Entry 3P1R (X-ray diffraction, 1.70 A resolution); this record covers chains A and P.

[Chain A]
Protein: 14-3-3 protein sigma
From: Homo sapiens
UniProt: P31947 (1433S_HUMAN); residues 1-231 here = UniProt positions 1-231
Chain sequence (236 residues; row label = number of the first residue in the row; numbers below 1 keep their minus sign (Gly-4 is residue -4)):
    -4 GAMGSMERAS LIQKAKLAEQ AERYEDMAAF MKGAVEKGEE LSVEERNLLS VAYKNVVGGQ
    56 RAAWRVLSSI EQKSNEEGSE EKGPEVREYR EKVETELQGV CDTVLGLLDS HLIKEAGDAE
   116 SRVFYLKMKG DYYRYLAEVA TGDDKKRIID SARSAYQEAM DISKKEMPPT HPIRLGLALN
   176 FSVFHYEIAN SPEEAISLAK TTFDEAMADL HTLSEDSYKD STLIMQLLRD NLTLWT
Differences from the reference sequence: expression tag (-4 to 0); engineered mutation Val38 (Cys in P31947), His166 (Asn in P31947)
Curated features (UniProtKB/Swiss-Prot):
  - site (Interaction with phosphoserine on interacting protein): Arg56, Arg129
  - modified residue (Phosphoserine): Ser5, Ser74
Ion coordination: Mg2+ site 1 near Glu2 (its only coordinating residue here); Mg2+ site 2 near Gln8 (its only coordinating residue here); Mg2+ site 3 near Glu75 (its only coordinating residue here); Ca2+ near Glu188 (its only coordinating residue here); Mg2+ site 4 near Asp215 (its only coordinating residue here)

[Chain P]
Protein: 6-mer peptide from Potassium channel subfamily K member 9
UniProt: Q9NPC2 (KCNK9_HUMAN); residues 369-374 here = UniProt positions 369-374
Chain sequence (6 residues; row label = number of the first residue in the row):
   369 KRRKSV
Modified / non-standard residues: Ser373 (phosphoserine; SEP)
Reported in the primary citation:
  - post-translational modification sites: Ser373 (citing earlier work)

[Chain A / chain P interface]
Residue-residue contacts (27):
  Lys49(A) - Ser373(P)
  Lys49(A) - Val374(P)
  Arg56(A) - Arg370(P)
  Arg56(A) - Arg371(P)
  Arg56(A) - Ser373(P)
  Arg60(A) - Arg370(P)
  Lys122(A) - Val374(P)  hydrogen bond (side chain-backbone)
  Arg129(A) - Arg371(P)
  Arg129(A) - Ser373(P)
  Tyr130(A) - Ser373(P)
  Glu133(A) - Arg371(P)  salt bridge
  Gly171(A) - Val374(P)
  Leu174(A) - Lys372(P)
  Leu174(A) - Ser373(P)
  Leu174(A) - Val374(P)
  Asn175(A) - Ser373(P)
  Asn175(A) - Val374(P)  hydrogen bond (side chain-backbone)
  Val178(A) - Arg371(P)
  Val178(A) - Lys372(P)
  Glu182(A) - Arg371(P)  salt bridge
  Leu222(A) - Lys372(P)
  Asp225(A) - Lys372(P)  salt bridge
  Asn226(A) - Arg371(P)
  Asn226(A) - Lys372(P)  hydrogen bond (side chain-backbone)
  Leu229(A) - Lys369(P)
  Leu229(A) - Arg370(P)
  Leu229(A) - Arg371(P)
Interface residues without a listed pair, chain A (19 interface residues in all): Asp126, Ile219, Trp230

[Summary]
The interface between chain A and chain P involves 19 residues on one side and 6 on the other; the contacts
include 3 hydrogen bonds and 3 salt bridges. Polar contacts include Glu133(A)-Arg371(P), Glu182(A)-Arg371(P)
and Asp225(A)-Lys372(P). From the paper: a modification site at Ser373(P).
Here chain A is 14-3-3 protein sigma (Homo sapiens) and chain P is a 6-mer peptide from Potassium channel
subfamily K member 9. Entry 3P1R (Crystal structure of human 14-3-3 sigma C38V/N166H in complex with TASK-3
peptide) was determined by X-ray diffraction together with 3P1N, 3P1O, 3P1P, 3P1Q, 3P1S, 3SMK and 8 further
entries from the same study.
